9ORE - chains A and C of the 5 polymer chains in the assembly; structure by electron microscopy, 4.13 A resolution (low resolution: residue-level contacts below are approximate; hydrogen-bond / salt-bridge calls are withheld).

[Chain A]
Name: Fusion glycoprotein F0
Organism: human metapneumovirus
UniProtKB: C6F440 (C6F440_9MONO); numbering as in UniProt; present here: 20-90, 103-467
Sequence (437 residues; row label = number of the first residue in the row; note: 12 numbers in that range are skipped by the numbering (no residue carries them; nothing is unmodelled there)):
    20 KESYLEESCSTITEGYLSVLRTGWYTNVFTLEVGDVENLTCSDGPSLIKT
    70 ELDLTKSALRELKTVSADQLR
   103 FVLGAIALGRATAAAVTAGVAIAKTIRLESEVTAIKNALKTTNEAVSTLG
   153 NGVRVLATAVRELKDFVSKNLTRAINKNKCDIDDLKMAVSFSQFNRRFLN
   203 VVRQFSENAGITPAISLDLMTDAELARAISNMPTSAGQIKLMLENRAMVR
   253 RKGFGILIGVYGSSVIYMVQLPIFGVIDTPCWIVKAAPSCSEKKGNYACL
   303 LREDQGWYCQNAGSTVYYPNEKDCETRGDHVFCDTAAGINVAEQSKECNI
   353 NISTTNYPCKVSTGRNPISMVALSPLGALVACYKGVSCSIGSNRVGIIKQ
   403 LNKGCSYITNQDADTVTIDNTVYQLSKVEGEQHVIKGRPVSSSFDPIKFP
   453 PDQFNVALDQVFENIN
Sequence notes: conflict R112 (Val in C6F440), E209 (Asp in C6F440), I231 (Val in C6F440), N368 (His in C6F440), P453 (Glu in C6F440); expression tag (468)
Disulfide bonds: C28-C407, C60-C182, C283-C311, C292-C301, C326-C335, C350-C361, C384-C390
Covalent attachments: N-acetylglucosamine (NAG) linked to N57; glycan linked to N172
From the paper describing this entry:
  - mutagenesis - K179E: abolished binding to 4F11
  - mutagenesis - K179E: unchanged binding to MxR
  - mutagenesis - K179E (2 logs): decreased growth
  - mutagenesis - S237P, D280G, D280N, N466K: unchanged binding to 4F11
  - post-translational modification sites: N57, N172
  - mutagenesis - S237P, D280G, D280N: abolished binding to MxR
  - mutagenesis - S237P: decreased expression

[Chain C]
Name: Fusion glycoprotein F0
Organism: human metapneumovirus
UniProtKB: Q8B9P3 (Q8B9P3_9MONO); aligned to UniProt positions 19-467 over residues 19-467
Sequence (439 residues; numbered 19 to 468; 11 numbers in that range are skipped by the numbering (no residue carries them; nothing is unmodelled there); the number before each row is that of its first residue):
    19 LKESYLEESCSTITEGYLSVLRTGWYTNVFTLEVGDVENLTCSDGPSLIK
    69 TELDLTKSALRELKTVSADQLRR
   103 FVLGAIALGRATAAAVTAGVAIAKTIRLESEVTAIKNALKTTNEAVSTLG
   153 NGVRVLATAVRELKDFVSKNLTRAINKNKCDIDDLKMAVSFSQFNRRFLN
   203 VVRQFSENAGITPAISLDLMTDAELARAISNMPTSAGQIKLMLENRAMVR
   253 RKGFGILIGVYGSSVIYMVQLPIFGVIDTPCWIVKAAPSCSEKKGNYACL
   303 LREDQGWYCQNAGSTVYYPNEKDCETRGDHVFCDTAAGINVAEQSKECNI
   353 NISTTNYPCKVSTGRNPISMVALSPLGALVACYKGVSCSIGSNRVGIIKQ
   403 LNKGCSYITNQDADTVTIDNTVYQLSKVEGEQHVIKGRPVSSSFDPIKFP
   453 PDQFNVALDQVFENIN
Sequence notes: conflict R90 (Ser101 in Q8B9P3), R112 (Val in Q8B9P3), E209 (Asp in Q8B9P3), I231 (Val in Q8B9P3), N368 (His in Q8B9P3), P453 (Glu in Q8B9P3); expression tag (468)
Disulfide bonds: C28-C407, C60-C182, C283-C311, C292-C301, C326-C335, C350-C361, C384-C390
Covalent attachments: N-acetylglucosamine (NAG) linked to N172

[Interface between chain A and chain C]
Residue-residue contacts (55; chain A residue first):
  T41(A) with V424(C)
  L66(A) with K188(C); V191(C); Q195(C)
  T69(A) with Q195(C)
  E70(A) with Q195(C)
  L73(A) with R198(C)
  E80(A) with L219(C); D224(C)
  T83(A) with R248(C)
  S85(A) with R329(C)
  A86(A) with R329(C)
  D87(A) with G330(C)
  L89(A) with N247(C); R329(C); H332(C); F334(C)
  R90(A) with E246(C); N247(C)
  F103(A) with S364(C); T365(C); G366(C); I370(C); D454(C)
  V104(A) with F456(C)
  L105(A) with I370(C)
  R112(A) with K287(C)
  A116(A) with L375(C)
  T119(A) with Q426(C); S428(C)
  A120(A) with Q426(C)
  A123(A) with L427(C)
  K126(A) with K429(C)
  G152(A) with R396(C)
  N153(A) with R396(C)
  G154(A) with R396(C)
  V155(A) with N395(C)
  L187(A) with L187(C)
  R205(A) with N202(C); L219(C); D220(C)
  E209(A) with S218(C); L219(C)
  N210(A) with R253(C)
  A211(A) with R253(C); R329(C)
  S316(A) with D421(C)
  T337(A) with Y425(C)
  A338(A) with Y425(C)
  I341(A) with I370(C)
  N342(A) with D421(C)
  K362(A) with D454(C)
  Q462(A) with R367(C); D454(C)
  E465(A) with R367(C)
Other interface residues (no listed pair), chain A (52 interface residues in all): G42, Q88, I108, L151, D183, S208, I213, N313, G340, P360, F456, N457, V458, A459
Other interface residues (no listed pair), chain C (50 interface residues in all): D186, I217, L243, A249, R252, P290, C301, L303, N368, S371, I420, N422, T423, V430

[Summary]
52 residues of chain A and 50 residues of chain C are in contact. The paper reports that S237P, D280G and
D280N of chain A abolish binding to MxR; modification sites N57(A) and N172(A); 5 substitutions were tested in
all.
Here chain A is Fusion glycoprotein F0 and chain C is Fusion glycoprotein F0, both from human metapneumovirus.
Entry 9ORE (CryoEM structure of 4F11 Fab bound to stabilized MPV-2c HMPV preF) was determined by electron
microscopy.
